Entry 6NUR (electron microscopy, 3.10 A resolution); this record covers chains B and C of the 4 polymer chains in the assembly.

Chain B:
Protein: NSP8
From: Human SARS coronavirus
Reference sequence: P0C6U8 (R1A_CVHSA); residues 1-198 here correspond to UniProt positions 3920-4117 (UniProt number = residue number + 3919)
Sequence (198 residues; row label = number of the first residue in the row):
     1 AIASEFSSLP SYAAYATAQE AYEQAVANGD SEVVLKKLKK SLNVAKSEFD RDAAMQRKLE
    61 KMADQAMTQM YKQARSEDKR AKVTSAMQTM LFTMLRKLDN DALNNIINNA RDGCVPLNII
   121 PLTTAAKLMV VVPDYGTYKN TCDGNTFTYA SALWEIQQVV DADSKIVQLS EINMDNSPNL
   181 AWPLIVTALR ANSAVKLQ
Disordered / not traced: 1-76, 192-198
UniProt features mapped onto this chain:
  - site: Gln198 (Cleavage)
From the paper describing this entry:
  - conformationally variable residues (loop rearrangement): Leu98 to Ala126

Chain C:
Protein: NSP7
From: Human SARS coronavirus
Reference sequence: P0C6X7 (R1AB_CVHSA); residues 1-83 here correspond to UniProt positions 3837-3919 (UniProt number = residue number + 3836)
Sequence (84 residues; numbered 0 to 83; the number before each row is that of its first residue; numbering starts at 0):
     0 GSKMSDVKCT SVVLLSVLQQ LRVESSSKLW AQCVQLHNDI LLAKDTTEAF EKMVSLLSVL
    60 LSMQGAVDIN RLCEEMLDNR ATLQ
Disordered / not traced: 0-1, 72-83
Sequence notes: expression tag (0)
UniProt features mapped onto this chain:
  - site: Gln83 (Cleavage)

How chain B and chain C interact:
Residue-residue contacts - 7 pairs, chain B then chain C:
  Asp163(B) - Ser24(C)
  Asp163(B) - Ser25(C)
  Asp163(B) - Ser26(C)  hydrogen bond (side chain-backbone)
  Pro178(B) - Lys27(C)  hydrogen bond (backbone-side chain)
  Asn179(B) - Lys27(C)
  Leu180(B) - Lys27(C)  hydrogen bond (backbone-side chain)
  Ala181(B) - Ser26(C)
Interface residues without a listed pair, chain B (6 interface residues in all): Ala162

Summary:
6 residues of chain B and 4 residues of chain C are in contact; the contacts include 3 hydrogen bonds. Polar
pairs include Asp163(B)-Ser26(C), Pro178(B)-Lys27(C) and Leu180(B)-Lys27(C). From the paper: conformational
variability at Leu98(B).
Chain B is NSP8 and chain C is NSP7, both from Human SARS coronavirus; the structure, SARS-Coronavirus NSP12
bound to NSP7 and NSP8 co-factors, was determined by electron microscopy (same publication as 6NUS).
